Entry 1X6P (X-ray diffraction, 1.63 A resolution); this record covers chain A.

[Chain A]
Name: Fimbrial protein
Source organism: Pseudomonas aeruginosa
UniProt: P02973 (FMPA_PSEAE); residues 29-144 here correspond to UniProt positions 35-150 (UniProt number = residue number + 6)
Sequence (123 residues; each row starts with the number of its first residue):
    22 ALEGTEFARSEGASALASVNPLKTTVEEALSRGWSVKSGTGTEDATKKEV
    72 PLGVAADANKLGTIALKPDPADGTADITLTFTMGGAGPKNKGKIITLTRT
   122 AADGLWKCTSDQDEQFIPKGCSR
Disordered / not traced: 22-24
Cystine bridges: Cys129-Cys142
Differences from the reference sequence: cloning artifact (22-28)

[Overview]
Chain A is Fimbrial protein (Pseudomonas aeruginosa); the structure, Structure 4; room temperature crystal
structure of truncated pak pilin from Pseudomonas aeruginosa at 1.63A resolution, was determined by X-ray
diffraction (same publication as 1X6X, 1X6Y, 1X6Q, 1X6R and 1X6Z).
